PDB entry 2JEC | X-ray diffraction, 2.00 A resolution | chains C and D of the 4 polymer chains in the assembly

== Chain C (and D) ==
Protein: Lectin alpha chain
From: Dioclea grandiflora
Notes: chain D of this document is another copy of the same molecule, construct and numbering; everything in this record applies to it too
Reference sequence: P08902 (LECA_DIOGR); residues 3-239 here correspond to UniProt positions 1-237 (UniProt number = residue number - 2)
Amino-acid sequence (239 residues; numbered 1 to 239; the number before each row is that of its first residue):
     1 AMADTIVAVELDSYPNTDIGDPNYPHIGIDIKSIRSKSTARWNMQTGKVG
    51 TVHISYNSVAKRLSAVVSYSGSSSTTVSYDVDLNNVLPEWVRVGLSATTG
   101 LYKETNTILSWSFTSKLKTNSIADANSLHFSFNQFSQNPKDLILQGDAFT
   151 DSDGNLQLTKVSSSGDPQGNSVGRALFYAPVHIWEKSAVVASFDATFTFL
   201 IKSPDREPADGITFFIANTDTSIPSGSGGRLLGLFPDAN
Unresolved in the structure: 1
Sequence notes: expression tag (1-2); engineered mutation A125 (Glu123 in P08902), N133 (His131 in P08902), Q134 (Lys132 in P08902); conflict Q157 (Glu155 in P08902), K186 (Ser184 in P08902)
Curated features (UniProtKB/Swiss-Prot):
  - binding site (Mn(2+)): E10, D12, D21, H26, S36
  - binding site (Ca(2+)): D12, Y14, N16, D21, D210
  - binding site (a carbohydrate): Y14, L101, Y102, R230
Ion coordination: Mn2+: E10, D12, D21, H26; Ca2+: D12, Y14, N16, D21
Ligand contacts: 5-bromo-4-chloro-1H-indol-3-yl mannoside (XMM; 5-bromo-4-chloro-1H-indol-3-yl alpha-D-mannopyranoside): Y14, N16, G100, L101, Y102, N170, A209, D210, G228, G229, R230
Reported in the primary citation:
  - contacts within the chain: R62-D80 (hydrogen bond)
  - conformationally variable residues (loop rearrangement): D124, A125
  - self-association interface (contacts with another copy of this molecule); pairs are residue here / residue on that copy: D124-N133 (backbone contact), N126-N133 (hydrogen bond), Q134-N126 (hydrogen bond)

== How chain C and chain D interact ==
Residue-residue contacts (52; chain C residue first):
  W90(C) with S136(D); N138(D), hydrogen bond (side chain-backbone); P139(D), hydrophobic; K140(D); D141(D)
  R92(C) with Y178(D)
  T119(C) with Q134(D), hydrogen bond
  D124(C) with N133(D), hydrogen bond (backbone-side chain)
  A125(C) with N133(D), hydrogen bond (backbone-side chain)
  N126(C) with S131(D); F132(D); N133(D), hydrogen bond (side chain-backbone); Q134(D), hydrogen bond (side chain-backbone)
  S127(C) with H129(D); F130(D); S131(D), hydrogen bond (backbone-backbone)
  L128(C) with H129(D); F177(D), hydrophobic
  H129(C) with S127(D); L128(D); H129(D), hydrogen bond (backbone-backbone)
  F130(C) with S127(D)
  S131(C) with N126(D); S127(D), hydrogen bond (backbone-backbone)
  F132(C) with N126(D)
  N133(C) with A123(D); D124(D), hydrogen bond (side chain-backbone); A125(D), hydrogen bond (side chain-backbone); N126(D), hydrogen bond (backbone-side chain)
  Q134(C) with T119(D), hydrogen bond; N126(D), hydrogen bond (backbone-side chain); E185(D), hydrogen bond
  S136(C) with W90(D); H182(D); E185(D)
  Q137(C) with E185(D)
  N138(C) with W90(D), hydrogen bond (backbone-side chain)
  K140(C) with W90(D); P180(D)
  D141(C) with W90(D); P180(D)
  F177(C) with L128(D), hydrophobic; A179(D), hydrophobic
  Y178(C) with R92(D); Y178(D), hydrophobic; P180(D)
  A179(C) with F177(D), hydrophobic
  P180(C) with K140(D); D141(D); Y178(D)
  H182(C) with S136(D)
  E185(C) with Q134(D)
Also at the interface, not in a pair above, chain C (27 interface residues in all): A123, P139
Also at the interface, not in a pair above, chain D (27 interface residues in all): S121
From the paper, about this interface:
  - pairs named by the authors: N133(C)-N126(D), N133(C)-D124(D) (hydrogen bond), Q134(C)-N126(D) (hydrogen bond)

== Summary ==
The chain C/chain D interface involves 27 residues from each chain, with 16 hydrogen bonds. Polar contacts
include W90(C)-N138(D), T119(C)-Q134(D) and D124(C)-N133(D). The authors report a contact between N133(C) and
N126(D); hydrogen bonds between N133(C) and D124(D) and Q134(C) and N126(D). From the paper: conformational
variability at D124(C) and A125(C); a self-association interface involving D124(C), N126(C) and N133(C) among
others.
Both chains are Lectin alpha chain (Dioclea grandiflora). Entry 2JEC (crystal structure of recombinant DiocleA
grandiflora lectin mutant E123A-H131N-K132Q complexed witH 5-bromo-4-chloro-3-indolyl-a-D- mannose) was
determined by X-ray diffraction (same publication as 2JDZ, 2JE7 and 2JE9).
